Entry 3J6B (electron microscopy, 3.20 A resolution); this record covers chains A and 3 of the 41 polymer chains in the assembly.

== Chain A ==
Molecule: 21S ribosomal RNA
Source organism: Saccharomyces cerevisiae
Sequence (3296 nucleotides; each row starts with the number of its first residue):
     1 GUAAAAAGUA GAAUAAUAGA UUUGAAAUAU UUAUUAUAUA GAUUUAAAGA GAUAAUCAUG
    61 GAGUAUAAUA AUUAAAUUUA AUAAAUUUAA UAUAACUAUU AAUAGAAUUA GGUUACUAAU
   121 AAAUUAAUAA CAAUUAAUUU UAAAACCUAA AGGUAAACCU UUAUAUUAAU AAUGUUAUUU
   181 UUUAUUAUUU UUAUAAUAAG AAUAAUUAUU AAUAAUAAUA AACUAAGUGA ACUGAAACAU
   241 CUAAGUAACU UAAGGAUAAG AAAUCAACAG AGAUAUUAUG AGUAUUGGUG AGAGAAAAUA
   301 AUAAAGGUCU AAUAAGUAUU AUGUGAAAAA AAUGUAAGAA AAUAGGAUAA CAAAUUCUAA
   361 GACUAAAUAC UAUUAAUAAG UAUAGUAAGU ACCGUAAGGG AAAGUAUGAA AAUGAUUAUU
   421 UUAUAAGCAA UCAUGAAUAU AUUAUAUUAU AUUAAUGAUG UACCUUUUGU AUAAUGGGUC
   481 AGCAAGUAAU UAAUAUUAGU AAAACAAUAA GUUAUAAAUA AAUAGAAUAA UAUAUAUAUA
   541 UAAAAAAAUA UAUUAAAAUA UUUAAUUAAU AUUAAUUGAC CCGAAAGCAA ACGAUCUAAC
   601 UAUGAUAAGA UGGAUAAACG AUCGAACAGG UUGAUGUUGC AAUAUCAUCU GAUUAAUUGU
   661 GGUUAGUAGU GAAAGACAAA UCUGGUUUGC AGAUAGCUGG UUUUCUAUGA AAUAUAUGUA
   721 AGUAUAGCCU UUAUAAAUAA UAAUUAUUAU AUAAUAUUAU AUUAAUAUUA UAUAAAGAAU
   781 GGUACAGCAA UUAAUAUAUA UUAGGGAACU AUUAAAGUUU UAUUAAUAAU AUUAAAUCUC
   841 GAAAUAUUUA AUUAUAUAUA AUAAAGAGUC AGAUUAUGUG CGAUAAGGUA AAUAAUCUAA
   901 AGGGAAACAG CCCAGAUUAA GAUAUAAAGU UCCUAAUAAA UAAUAAGUGA AAUAAAUAUU
   961 AAAAUAUUAU AAUAUAAUCA GUUAAUGGGU UUGACAAUAA CCAUUUUUUA AUGAACAUGU
  1021 AACAAUGCAC UGAUUUAUAA UAAAUAAAAA AAAAUAAUAU UUAAAAUCAA AUAUAUAUAU
  1081 AUUUGUUAAU AGAUAAUAUA CGGAUCUUAA UAAUAAGAAU UAUUUAAUUC CUAAUAUGGA
  1141 AUAUUAUAUU UUUAUAAUAA AAAUAUAAAU ACUGAAUAUC UAAAUAUUAU UAUUACUUUU
  1201 UUUUUAAUAA UAAUAAUAUG GUAAUAGAAC AUUUAAUGAU AAUAUAUAUU AGUUAUUAAU
  1261 UAAUAUAUGU AUUAAUUAAA UAGAGAAUGC UGACAUGAGU AACGAAAAAA AGGUAUAAAC
  1321 CUUUUCACCU AAAACAUAAG GUUUAACUAU AAAAGUACGG CCCCUAAUUA AAUUAAUAAG
  1381 AAUAUAAAUA UAUUUAAGAU GGGAUAAUCU AUAUUAAUAA AAAUUUAUCU UAAAAUAUAU
  1441 AUAUUAUUAA UAAUUAUAUU AAUUAAUUAA UAAUAUAUAU AAUUAUAUUA UAUAUUAUAU
  1501 AUUUUUUAUA UAAUAUAAAC UAAUAAAGAU CAGGAAAUAA UUAAUGUAUA CCGUAAUGUA
  1561 GACCGACUCA GGUAUGUAAG UAGAGAAUAU GAAGGUGAAU UAGAUAAUUA AAGGGAAGGA
  1621 ACUCGGCAAA GAUAGCUCAU AAGUUAGUCA AUAAAGAGUA AUAAGAACAA AGUUGUACAA
  1681 CUGUUUACUA AAAACACCGC ACUUUGCAGA AACGAUAAGU UUAAGUAUAA GGUGUGAACU
  1741 CUGCUCCAUG CUUAAUAUAU AAAUAAAAUU AUUUAACGAU AAUUUAAUUA AAUUUAGGUA
  1801 AAUAGCAGCC UUAUUAUGAG GGUUAUAAUG UAGCGAAAUU CCUUGGCCUA UAAUUGAGGU
  1861 CCCGCAUGAA UGACGUAAUG AUACAACAAC UGUCUCCCCU UUAAGCUAAG UGAAAUUGAA
  1921 AUCGUAGUGA AGAUGCUAUG UACCUUCAGC AAGACGGAAA GACCCUAUGC AGCUUUACUG
  1981 UAAUUAGAUA GAUCGAAUUA UUGUUUAUUA UAUUCAGCAU AUUAAGUAAU CCUAUUAUUA
  2041 GGUAAUCGUU UAGAUAUUAA UGAGAUACUU AUUAUAAUAU AAUGAUAAUU CUAAUCUUAU
  2101 AAAUAAUUAU UAUUAUUAUU AUUAAUAAUA AUAAUAUGCU UUCAAGCAUA GUGAUAAAAC
  2161 AUAUUUAUAU GAUAAUCACU UUACUUAAUA GAUAUAAUUC UUAAGUAAUA UAUAAUAUAU
  2221 AUUUUAUAUA UAUUAUAUAU AAUAUAAGAG ACAAUCUCUA AUUGGUAGUU UUGAUGGGGC
  2281 GUCAUUAUCA GCAAAAGUAU CUGAAUAAGU CCAUAAAUAA AUAUAUAAAA UUAUUGAAUA
  2341 AAAAAAAAAU AAUAUAUAUU AUAUAUAUUA AUUAUAAAUU GAAAUAUGUU UAUAUAAAUU
  2401 UAUAUUUAUU GAAUAUAUUU UAGUAAUAGA UAAAAAUAUG UACAGUAAAA UUGUAAGGAA
  2461 AACAAUAAUA ACUUUCUCCU CUCUCGGUGG GGGUUCACAC CUAUUUUUAA UAGGUGUGAA
  2521 CCCCUCUUCG GGGUUCCGGU UCCCUUUCGG GUCCCGGAAC UUAAAUAAAA AUGGAAAGAA
  2581 UUAAAUUAAU AUAAUGGUAU AACUGUGCGA UAAUUGUAAC ACAAACGAGU GAAACAAGUA
  2641 CGUAAGUAUG GCAUAAUGAA CAAAUAACAC UGAUUGUAAA GGUUAUUGAU AACGAAUAAA
  2701 AGUUACGCUA GGGAUAACAG GGUAAUAUAG CGAAAGAGUA GAUAUUGUAA GCUAUGUUUG
  2761 CCACCUCGAU GUCGACUCAA CAUUUCCUCU UGGUUGUAAA AGCUAAGAAG GGUUUGACUG
  2821 UUCGUCAAUU AAAAUGUUAC GUGAGUUGGG UUAAAUACGA UGUGAAUCAG UAUGGUUCCU
  2881 AUCUGCUGAA GGAAAUAUUA UCAAAUUAAA UCUCAUUAUU AGUACGCAAG GACCAUAAUG
  2941 AAUCAACCCA UGGUGUAUCU AUUGAUAAUA AUAUAAUAUA UUUAAUAAAA AUAAUACUUU
  3001 AUUAAUAUAU UAUCUAUAUU AGUUUAUAUU UUAAUUAUAU AUUAUCAUAG UAGAUAAGCU
  3061 AAGUUGAUAA UAAAUAAAUA UUGAAUACAU AUUAAAUAUG AAGUUGUUUU AAUAAGAUAA
  3121 UUAAUCUGAU AAUUUUAUAC UAAAAUUAAU AAUUAUAGGU UUUAUAUAUU AUUUAUAAAU
  3181 AAAUAUAUUA UAAUAAUAAU AAUUAUUAUU AUUAAUAAAA AAUAUUAAUU AUAAUAUUAA
  3241 UAAAAUACUA AUUUAUCAGU UAUCUAUAUA AUAUCUAAUC UAUUAUUCUA UAUACU
Unresolved in the structure: 1-7, 80-82, 107-109, 129-131, 179-199, 528-534, 555, 757-765, 811-815, 822, 968-1054, 1133-1136, 1153-1159, 1197-1204, 1376-1380, 1419-1421, 1435-1474, 1503-1505, 1538-1539, 2013-2077, 2101-2182, 2186-2194, 2220-2224, 2241-2242, 2277-2280, 2337-2342, 2393-2407, 2479-2572, 2715-2718, 2767-2771, 2982-3001, 3179-3187, 3195-3227, 3234-3241, 3294-3296
Metal / ion sites: Mg2+ site 1 near A258 (its only coordinating residue here); Mg2+ site 2 near A314 (its only coordinating residue here); Mg2+ site 3 near A359 (its only coordinating residue here); Mg2+ site 4 near G394 (its only coordinating residue here); Mg2+ site 5 near G427 (its only coordinating residue here); Mg2+ site 6: C464 (shared with 2 residues of chain N); Mg2+ site 7 near U466 (its only coordinating residue here); Mg2+ site 8: U467, A899; Mg2+ site 9 near A471 (its only coordinating residue here); Mg2+ site 10 near G477 (its only coordinating residue here); Mg2+ site 11: A621, U622, A652; Mg2+ site 12: G624, A1670; 58 more Mg2+ sites not listed
Reported in the primary citation:
  - contacts within the chain: A1958-U2877

== Chain 3 ==
Molecule: 54S ribosomal protein L27, mitochondrial
Source organism: Saccharomyces cerevisiae
UniProt: P36526 (RM27_YEAST); residues 1-146 here = UniProt positions 1-146
Chain sequence (146 residues; row label = number of the first residue in the row):
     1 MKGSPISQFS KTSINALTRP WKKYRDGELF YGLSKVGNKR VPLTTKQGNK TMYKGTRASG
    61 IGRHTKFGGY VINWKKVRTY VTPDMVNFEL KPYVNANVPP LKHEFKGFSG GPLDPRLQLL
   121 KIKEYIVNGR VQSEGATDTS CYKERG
Unresolved in the structure: 1-16, 108-109, 139, 146

== How chain A and chain 3 interact ==
Contacting residue pairs (128; chain A residue first):
  U113(A) - Pro42(3)  phosphate contact
  C116(A) - Arg78(3)  base contact
  C116(A) - Tyr80(3)  hydrogen bond to the base
  A121(A) - Pro112(3)  sugar contact
  A122(A) - Phe105(3)  sugar contact
  A122(A) - Gly111(3)  sugar contact
  A123(A) - Glu104(3)  phosphate contact
  A123(A) - Phe105(3)  hydrogen bond to the phosphate
  A123(A) - Lys106(3)  phosphate contact
  U124(A) - Lys106(3)  phosphate contact
  A132(A) - Tyr142(3)  sugar contact
  A133(A) - Tyr142(3)  phosphate contact
  U141(A) - Leu113(3)  sugar contact
  C146(A) - Arg57(3)  sugar contact
  A155(A) - Thr51(3)  hydrogen bond to the base
  A155(A) - Met52(3)  base contact
  A157(A) - Pro42(3)  base contact
  A157(A) - Lys54(3)  phosphate contact
  A157(A) - Arg57(3)  phosphate contact
  C158(A) - Lys54(3)  salt bridge to the phosphate
  C158(A) - Gly55(3)  phosphate contact
  C158(A) - Thr56(3)  phosphate contact
  C158(A) - Arg57(3)  salt bridge to the phosphate
  C159(A) - Tyr53(3)  sugar contact
  C159(A) - Gly55(3)  phosphate contact
  C159(A) - Thr56(3)  hydrogen bond to the phosphate
  C159(A) - Arg57(3)  hydrogen bond to the phosphate
  C159(A) - Ala58(3)  phosphate contact
  U160(A) - Ser59(3)  phosphate contact
  U160(A) - Gly60(3)  phosphate contact
  U160(A) - His64(3)  salt bridge to the phosphate
  U161(A) - Arg63(3)  phosphate contact
  U162(A) - Asn73(3)  hydrogen bond to the base
  U162(A) - Lys76(3)  base contact
  A165(A) - Lys75(3)  phosphate contact
  U166(A) - Lys75(3)  salt bridge to the phosphate
  A391(A) - Asn38(3)  phosphate contact
  C392(A) - Val36(3)  phosphate contact
  C392(A) - Gly37(3)  phosphate contact
  C392(A) - Asn38(3)  phosphate contact
  C393(A) - Val36(3)  phosphate contact
  G394(A) - Arg40(3)  base contact
  A396(A) - Arg40(3)  salt bridge to the phosphate
  A397(A) - Arg40(3)  salt bridge to the phosphate
  C1303(A) - Arg25(3)  hydrogen bond to the sugar
  G1304(A) - Arg25(3)  hydrogen bond to the base
  A1319(A) - Leu17(3)  hydrogen bond to the phosphate
  A1319(A) - Lys23(3)  base contact
  C1320(A) - Leu17(3)  hydrogen bond to the phosphate
  C1320(A) - Pro20(3)  sugar contact
  A1338(A) - Lys50(3)  phosphate contact
  A1339(A) - Asn49(3)  phosphate contact
  A1339(A) - Lys50(3)  hydrogen bond to the phosphate
  G1340(A) - Gly48(3)  phosphate contact
  G1341(A) - Tyr31(3)  sugar contact
  U1342(A) - Tyr31(3)  stacking on the base
  U1342(A) - Gly32(3)  base contact
  U1342(A) - Leu33(3)  base contact
  U1342(A) - Ser34(3)  base contact
  U1342(A) - Lys35(3)  base contact
  U1343(A) - Tyr31(3)  sugar contact
  U1344(A) - Phe30(3)  sugar contact
  U1344(A) - Tyr31(3)  sugar contact
  A1351(A) - Lys46(3)  base contact
  G1359(A) - Lys50(3)  sugar contact
  G1360(A) - Lys50(3)  hydrogen bond to the sugar
  G1360(A) - Thr51(3)  sugar contact
  G1360(A) - Tyr53(3)  base contact
  C1361(A) - Thr51(3)  phosphate contact
  C1361(A) - Tyr53(3)  sugar contact
  C1361(A) - Gly68(3)  base contact
  C1362(A) - His64(3)  sugar contact
  C1362(A) - Thr65(3)  hydrogen bond to the sugar
  C1362(A) - Lys66(3)  base contact
  C1362(A) - Phe67(3)  base contact
  C1362(A) - Gly68(3)  hydrogen bond to the base
  C1363(A) - Lys66(3)  sugar contact
  U1400(A) - Asn49(3)  phosphate contact
  U1400(A) - Thr51(3)  phosphate contact
  G1403(A) - Lys66(3)  hydrogen bond to the base
  G1403(A) - Phe67(3)  base contact
  G1403(A) - Gly68(3)  base contact
  A1404(A) - Phe67(3)  base contact
  U1412(A) - Thr65(3)  phosphate contact
  U1412(A) - Phe67(3)  sugar contact
  U1412(A) - Gly69(3)  base contact
  U1412(A) - Val71(3)  sugar contact
  A1413(A) - Thr65(3)  sugar contact
  A1413(A) - Val71(3)  sugar contact
  A1540(A) - Lys66(3)  salt bridge to the phosphate
  A1548(A) - Trp74(3)  hydrogen bond to the phosphate
  U1549(A) - Tyr70(3)  sugar contact
  U1549(A) - Ile72(3)  sugar contact
  U1549(A) - Trp74(3)  phosphate contact
  A1550(A) - Ser59(3)  hydrogen bond to the sugar
  A1550(A) - His64(3)  hydrogen bond to the base
  A1550(A) - Tyr70(3)  stacking on the base
  C1551(A) - Tyr53(3)  hydrogen bond to the sugar
  C1551(A) - Gly55(3)  sugar contact
  C1551(A) - Thr56(3)  phosphate contact
  C1551(A) - Ala58(3)  sugar contact
  C1551(A) - Ser59(3)  hydrogen bond to the sugar
  C1552(A) - Thr45(3)  phosphate contact
  C1552(A) - Tyr53(3)  sugar contact
  C1552(A) - Thr56(3)  hydrogen bond to the phosphate
  G1553(A) - Thr45(3)  hydrogen bond to the phosphate
  G1553(A) - Lys46(3)  salt bridge to the phosphate
  U1554(A) - Lys46(3)  salt bridge to the phosphate
  G1561(A) - Phe30(3)  sugar contact
  A1562(A) - Phe30(3)  base contact
  A1562(A) - Tyr31(3)  sugar contact
  C1563(A) - Tyr31(3)  hydrogen bond to the phosphate
  C1567(A) - Lys35(3)  salt bridge to the phosphate
  U1568(A) - Thr18(3)  hydrogen bond to the base
  U1568(A) - Glu28(3)  phosphate contact
  U1568(A) - Leu29(3)  phosphate contact
  U1568(A) - Phe30(3)  base contact
  U1568(A) - Lys35(3)  salt bridge to the phosphate
  A1599(A) - Leu17(3)  hydrogen bond to the phosphate
  A1599(A) - Thr18(3)  phosphate contact
  A1599(A) - Lys23(3)  base contact
  A1599(A) - Tyr24(3)  base contact
  A1599(A) - Arg25(3)  base contact
  A1599(A) - Asp26(3)  base contact
  A1599(A) - Glu28(3)  base contact
  U1600(A) - Arg25(3)  salt bridge to the phosphate
  U1911(A) - Tyr24(3)  sugar contact
  U1911(A) - Arg25(3)  sugar contact
Also at the interface, not in a pair above, chain A (68 interface residues in all): U114, A145, U164, A1317, A1399
Also at the interface, not in a pair above, chain 3 (65 interface residues in all): Arg19, Lys22, Leu43, Ile61, Gly62, His103, Gly110

== Overview ==
68 residues of chain A face 65 of chain 3 across their interface; the contacts include 25 hydrogen bonds, 12
salt bridges and 2 aromatic stacking contacts. Among the polar pairs are C116(A)-Tyr80(3), A155(A)-Thr51(3)
and U162(A)-Asn73(3). U467(A) and A899(A) coordinate Mg2+ site 8. From the paper: contacts within the chain
involving A1958(A) and U2877(A).
Here chain A is 21S ribosomal RNA and chain 3 is 54S ribosomal protein L27, mitochondrial, both from
Saccharomyces cerevisiae. Entry 3J6B (Structure of the yeast mitochondrial large ribosomal subunit) was
determined by electron microscopy.
